PDB entry 3H45 | X-ray diffraction, 2.65 A resolution | chains X and O

== Chain X (and O) ==
Protein: Glycerol kinase
From: Enterococcus casseliflavus
Notes: EC 2.7.1.30; chain O of this document is another copy of the same molecule, construct and numbering; everything in this record applies to it too
UniProtKB: O34153 (GLPK_ENTCA); numbering as in UniProt (aligned over 1-506)
Sequence (506 residues; numbered 1 to 506; the number before each row is that of its first residue):
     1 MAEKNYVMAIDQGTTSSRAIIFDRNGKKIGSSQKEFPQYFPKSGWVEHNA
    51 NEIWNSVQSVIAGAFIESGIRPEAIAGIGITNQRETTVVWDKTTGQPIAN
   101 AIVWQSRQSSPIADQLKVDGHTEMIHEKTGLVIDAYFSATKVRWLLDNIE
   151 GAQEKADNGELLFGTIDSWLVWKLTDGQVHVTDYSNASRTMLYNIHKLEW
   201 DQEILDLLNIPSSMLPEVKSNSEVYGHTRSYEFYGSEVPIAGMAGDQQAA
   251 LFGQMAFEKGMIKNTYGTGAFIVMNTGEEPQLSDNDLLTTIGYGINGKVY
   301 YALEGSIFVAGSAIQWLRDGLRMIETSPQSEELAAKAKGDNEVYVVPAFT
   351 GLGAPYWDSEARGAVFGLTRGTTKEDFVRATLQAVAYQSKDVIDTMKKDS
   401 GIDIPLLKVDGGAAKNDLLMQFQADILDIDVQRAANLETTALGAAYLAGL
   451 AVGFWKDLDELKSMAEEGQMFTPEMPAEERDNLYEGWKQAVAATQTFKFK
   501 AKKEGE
Unresolved in the structure: 1-2, 502-506 (chain O: 1, 502-506)
Construct notes: engineered mutation Glu232 (His in O34153)
What the authors report for this chain:
  - catalytic residues: Arg18 (proposed by the authors, not directly observed)
  - mutagenesis - H232E: decreased catalytic activity (citing earlier work)
  - allosteric site: Asn49 to Gly69 (proposed by the authors, not directly observed)

== Interface between chain X and chain O ==
Residue-residue contacts - 16 pairs, chain X then chain O:
  Asn55(X) with Ile66(O)
  Gln58(X) with Ile66(O)
  Ser59(X) with Ile66(O)
  Ala62(X) with Ala62(O), hydrophobic
  Ile66(X) with Asn55(O); Gln58(O); Ser59(O); Tyr234(O)
  Arg71(X) with Tyr231(O)
  Glu73(X) with Tyr231(O)
  Asp176(X) with Arg71(O), salt bridge
  Arg229(X) with Arg71(O)
  Glu232(X) with Ile66(O)
  Tyr234(X) with Tyr231(O), hydrogen bond (side chain-backbone); Tyr234(O), hydrophobic; Gly235(O)
Other interface residues (no listed pair), chain X (12 interface residues in all): Tyr231
Other interface residues (no listed pair), chain O (10 interface residues in all): Ser230

== Overview ==
The interface between chain X and chain O involves 12 residues on one side and 10 on the other; the contacts
include 1 hydrogen bond and 1 salt bridge. Polar contacts include Asp176(X)-Arg71(O) and Tyr234(X)-Tyr231(O).
The paper reports the catalytic residue Arg18(X); H232E of chain X reduces catalytic activity.
Both chains are Glycerol kinase (Enterococcus casseliflavus). Entry 3H45 (Glycerol Kinase H232E with Ethylene
Glycol) was determined by X-ray diffraction, deposited together with 3H3N, 3H3O, 3H46, 3D7E and 3FLC.
